Entry 9C1L (electron microscopy, 2.65 A resolution); this record covers chains A and P of the 11 polymer chains in the assembly.

== Chain A ==
Name: Inner capsid protein VP2
From: Simian rotavirus A strain RRV
UniProtKB: B3F2X3 (B3F2X3_ROTRH); residues 1-887 here = UniProt positions 1-887
Sequence (887 residues; row label = number of the first residue in the row):
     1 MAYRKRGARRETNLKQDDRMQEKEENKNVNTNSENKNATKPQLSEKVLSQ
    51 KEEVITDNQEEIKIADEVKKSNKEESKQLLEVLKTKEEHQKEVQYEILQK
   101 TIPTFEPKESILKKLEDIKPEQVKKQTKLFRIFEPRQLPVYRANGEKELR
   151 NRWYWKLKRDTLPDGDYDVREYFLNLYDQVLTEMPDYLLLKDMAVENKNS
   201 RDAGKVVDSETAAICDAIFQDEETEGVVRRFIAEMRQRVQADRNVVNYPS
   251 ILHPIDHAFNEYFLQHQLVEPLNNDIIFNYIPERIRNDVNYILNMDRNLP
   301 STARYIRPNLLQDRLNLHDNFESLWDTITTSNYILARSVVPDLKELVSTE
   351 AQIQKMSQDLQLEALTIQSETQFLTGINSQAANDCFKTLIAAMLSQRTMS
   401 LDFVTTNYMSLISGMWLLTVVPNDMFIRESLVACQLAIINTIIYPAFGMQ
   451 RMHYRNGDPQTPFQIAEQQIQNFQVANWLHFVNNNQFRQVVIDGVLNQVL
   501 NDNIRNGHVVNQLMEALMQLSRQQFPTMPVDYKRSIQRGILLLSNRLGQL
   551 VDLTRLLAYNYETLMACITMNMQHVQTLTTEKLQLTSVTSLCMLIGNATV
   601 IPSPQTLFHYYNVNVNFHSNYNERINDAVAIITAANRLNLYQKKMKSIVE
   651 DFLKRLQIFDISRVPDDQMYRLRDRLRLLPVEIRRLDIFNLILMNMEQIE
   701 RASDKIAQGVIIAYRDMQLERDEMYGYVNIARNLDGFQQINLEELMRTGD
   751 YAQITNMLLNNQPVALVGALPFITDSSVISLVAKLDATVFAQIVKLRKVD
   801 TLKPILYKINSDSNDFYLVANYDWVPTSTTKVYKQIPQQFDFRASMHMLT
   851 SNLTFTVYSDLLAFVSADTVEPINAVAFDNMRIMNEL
Disordered / not traced: 1-105

== Chain P ==
Name: RNA-directed RNA polymerase
From: Simian rotavirus A strain RRV
Notes: EC 2.7.7.48
UniProtKB: B3F2X2 (B3F2X2_ROTRH); residues 1-1088 here = UniProt positions 1-1088
Sequence (1088 residues; row label = number of the first residue in the row):
     1 MGKYNLILSEYLSFIYNSQSAVQIPIYYSSNSELENRCIEFHSKCLENSK
    51 NGLSLKKLFVEYSDVIENATLLSILSYSYDKYNAVERKLVKYAKGKPLEA
   101 DLTVNELDYENNKITSELFPTAEEYTDLLMDPAILTSLSSNLNAVMFWLE
   151 KHENDVAEKLKIYKRRLDLFTIVASTVNKYGVPRHNAKYRYEYEVMKDKP
   201 YYLVTWANSSIEMLMSVFSHEDYLIARELIVLSYSNRSTLAKLVSSPMSI
   251 LVALVDINGTFITNEELELEFSNKYVRAIVPDQTFDELKQMLDNMRKAGL
   301 TDIPKMIQDWLVDCSIEKFPLMAKIYSWSFHVGFRKQKMLDAALDQLKTE
   351 YTEDVDDEMYREYTMLIRDEVVKMLEEPVKHDDHLLQDSELAGLLSMSSA
   401 SNGESRQLKFGRKTIFSTKKNMHVMDDMANGRYTPGIIPPVNVDKPIPLG
   451 RRDVPGRRTRIIFILPYEYFIAQHAVVEKMLIYAKHTREYAEFYSQSNQL
   501 LSYGDVTRFLSNNSMVLYTDVSQWDSSQHNTQPFRKGIIMGLDMLANMTN
   551 DARVIQTLNLYKQTQINLMDSYVQIPDGNVIKKIQYGAVASGEKQTKAAN
   601 SIANLALIKTVLSRISNKYSFATKIIRVDGDDNYAVLQFNTEVTKQMVQD
   651 VSNDVRETYARMNTKVKALVSTVGIEIAKRYIAGGKIFFRAGINLLNNEK
   701 KGQSTQWDQAAVLYSNYIVNRLRGFETDREFILTKIMQMTSVAITGSLRL
   751 FPSERVLTTNSTFKVFDSEDFIIEYGTTDDEVYIQRAFMSLSSQKSGIAD
   801 EIAASSTFKNYVSRLSEQLLFSKNNIVSRGIALTEKAKLNSYAPISLEKR
   851 RAQISALLTMLQKPVTFKSSKITINDILRDIKPFFTVNEAHLPIQYQKFM
   901 PTLPDNVQYIIQCIGSRTYQIEDDGSKSAISRLISKYSVYKPSIEELYKV
   951 ISLHENEIQLYLISLGIPKIDADTYVGSKIYSQDKYRILESYVYNLLSIN
  1001 YGCYQLFDFNSPDLEKLIRIPFKGKIPAVTFILHLYAKLEVINHAIKNGS
  1051 WISLFCNYPKSEMIKLWKKMWNITSLRSPYTNANFFQD
Disordered / not traced: 1, 1088

== Chain A / chain P interface ==
Contacting residue pairs - 67 pairs, chain A then chain P:
  Glu-109(A) / Asn-258(P)  hydrogen bond (backbone-side chain)
  Glu-109(A) / Gln-897(P)  hydrogen bond
  Leu-112(A) / Asn-258(P)
  Leu-112(A) / Asn-273(P)
  Leu-112(A) / Tyr-275(P)  hydrophobic
  Lys-113(A) / Asn-258(P)
  Lys-113(A) / Tyr-275(P)
  Glu-116(A) / Tyr-275(P)
  Arg-337(A) / Asn-273(P)  hydrogen bond
  Ser-338(A) / Asn-273(P)
  Ser-338(A) / Lys-274(P)
  Asp-342(A) / Ile-262(P)
  Asp-342(A) / Glu-270(P)
  Asp-342(A) / Ser-272(P)  hydrogen bond
  Leu-343(A) / Glu-270(P)
  Leu-343(A) / Arg-508(P)  hydrogen bond (backbone-side chain)
  Lys-344(A) / Arg-508(P)
  Lys-344(A) / Phe-509(P)
  Leu-346(A) / Glu-270(P)
  Ser-348(A) / Gln-496(P)  hydrogen bond
  Thr-349(A) / Glu-268(P)  hydrogen bond
  Thr-349(A) / Tyr-919(P)
  Glu-350(A) / Tyr-919(P)
  Glu-350(A) / Lys-927(P)  salt bridge
  Ile-353(A) / Tyr-919(P)
  Gln-354(A) / Arg-987(P)
  Glu-363(A) / Phe-1022(P)
  Glu-363(A) / Gly-1024(P)
  Glu-363(A) / Lys-1025(P)  hydrogen bond (side chain-backbone)
  Glu-363(A) / Ile-1026(P)
  Glu-363(A) / Pro-1027(P)
  Ala-364(A) / Pro-1027(P)
  Leu-365(A) / Tyr-986(P)
  Leu-365(A) / Glu-990(P)
  Leu-365(A) / Pro-1027(P)
  Leu-365(A) / Phe-1031(P)  hydrophobic
  Thr-366(A) / Phe-1022(P)
  Ile-367(A) / Tyr-919(P)
  Gln-368(A) / Glu-990(P)  hydrogen bond
  Gln-368(A) / Tyr-994(P)  hydrogen bond
  Gln-368(A) / Asn-1010(P)
  Gln-368(A) / Phe-1031(P)
  Ser-369(A) / Glu-1015(P)
  Ser-369(A) / His-1034(P)
  Thr-375(A) / Pro-1012(P)
  Gly-376(A) / Pro-1012(P)
  Asn-378(A) / Glu-268(P)
  Asn-378(A) / Thr-918(P)
  Ser-379(A) / Asn-264(P)  hydrogen bond
  Ser-379(A) / Glu-268(P)  hydrogen bond
  Gln-380(A) / Leu-269(P)
  Gln-380(A) / Phe-271(P)
  Gln-380(A) / Tyr-896(P)
  Asn-383(A) / Glu-270(P)
  Asn-383(A) / Phe-271(P)  hydrogen bond (side chain-backbone)
  Lys-387(A) / Phe-271(P)
  Lys-387(A) / Ser-272(P)
  Lys-387(A) / Asn-273(P)
  Gln-584(A) / Gln-895(P)
  Ser-603(A) / Asn-513(P)
  Gln-605(A) / Asn-513(P)  hydrogen bond
  Gln-605(A) / Phe-639(P)
  Gln-605(A) / Asn-640(P)  hydrogen bond (side chain-backbone)
  Ser-866(A) / Asn-640(P)
  Ser-866(A) / Thr-641(P)
  Ala-867(A) / Asn-640(P)  hydrogen bond (backbone-backbone)
  Asp-868(A) / Asn-640(P)
Also at the interface, not in a pair above, chain A (37 interface residues in all): Thr-371, Val-865
Also at the interface, not in a pair above, chain P (46 interface residues in all): Glu-265, Glu-642, Ser-916, Ile-921, Leu-989, Ala-1028, Thr-1030, Lys-1038

== Summary ==
37 residues of chain A and 46 residues of chain P are in contact; the contacts include 16 hydrogen bonds and 1
salt bridge. Among the polar pairs are Glu-350(A)/Lys-927(P), Glu-109(A)/Asn-258(P) and Glu-109(A)/Gln-897(P).
Here chain A is Inner capsid protein VP2 and chain P is RNA-directed RNA polymerase, both from Simian
rotavirus A strain RRV. Entry 9C1L (Rhesus rotavirus (VP1 structure at 2.65 Angstrom resolution)) was
determined by electron microscopy.
